7TEJ - chains K and Z of the 28 polymer chains in the assembly; structure by electron microscopy, 2.74 A resolution.

[Chain K]
Name: Proteasome subunit beta type-4
Source organism: Saccharomyces cerevisiae S288C
Notes: EC 3.4.25.1
UniProt: P22141 (PSB4_YEAST); residues 0-197 here correspond to UniProt positions 1-198 (UniProt number = residue number + 1)
Sequence (198 residues; numbered 0 to 197; the number before each row is that of its first residue; numbering starts at 0):
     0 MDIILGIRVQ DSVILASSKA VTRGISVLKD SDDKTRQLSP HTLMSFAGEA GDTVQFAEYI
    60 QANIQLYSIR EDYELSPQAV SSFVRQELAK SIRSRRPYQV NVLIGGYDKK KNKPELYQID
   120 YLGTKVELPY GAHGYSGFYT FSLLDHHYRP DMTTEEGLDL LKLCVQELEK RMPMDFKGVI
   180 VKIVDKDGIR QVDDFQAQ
Unresolved in the structure: 0, 195-197

[Chain Z]
Name: Proteasome subunit beta type-5
Source organism: Saccharomyces cerevisiae S288C
Notes: EC 3.4.25.1
UniProt: P30656 (PSB5_YEAST); residues 1-287 here = UniProt positions 1-287
Sequence (287 residues; row label = number of the first residue in the row):
     1 MQAIADSFSV PNRLVKELQY DNEQNLESDF VTGASQFQRL APSLTVPPIA SPQQFLRAHT
    61 DDSRNPDCKI KIAHGTTTLA FRFQGGIIVA VDSRATAGNW VASQTVKKVI EINPFLLGTM
   121 AGGAADCQFW ETWLGSQCRL HELREKERIS VAAASKILSN LVYQYKGAGL SMGTMICGYT
   181 RKEGPTIYYV DSDGTRLKGD IFCVGSGQTF AYGVLDSNYK WDLSVEDALY LGKRSILAAA
   241 HRDAYSGGSV NLYHVTEDGW IYHGNHDVGE LFWKVKEEEG SFNNVIG
Unresolved in the structure: 1-75, 122-128, 167-170
From the paper describing this entry:
  - catalytic residues: T76 (citing earlier work)

[Chain K / chain Z interface]
Contacting residue pairs (27; chain K residue first):
  P128(K) - N284(Z)
  Y129(K) - R242(Z)
  G136(K) - F210(Z)
  F137(K) - T209(Z)  hydrogen bond (backbone-side chain)
  F137(K) - F210(Z)
  Y138(K) - T209(Z)
  F140(K) - R242(Z)
  S141(K) - F210(Z)  hydrogen bond (side chain-backbone)
  S141(K) - G213(Z)
  S141(K) - V214(Z)
  L142(K) - G213(Z)
  D144(K) - H241(Z)
  D144(K) - R242(Z)  salt bridge
  D144(K) - S281(Z)
  D144(K) - F282(Z)  hydrogen bond (backbone-backbone)
  H145(K) - N218(Z)
  H145(K) - R234(Z)
  H145(K) - E279(Z)  salt bridge
  H145(K) - S281(Z)
  Y147(K) - N283(Z)  hydrogen bond (backbone-side chain)
  R148(K) - N283(Z)
  E166(K) - Y212(Z)
  E166(K) - G213(Z)
  E166(K) - D216(Z)
  K169(K) - D216(Z)  salt bridge
  R170(K) - Y212(Z)
  R170(K) - D216(Z)  salt bridge
Interface residues without a listed pair, chain K (16 interface residues in all): P149
Interface residues without a listed pair, chain Z (17 interface residues in all): S217, A238

[In short]
16 residues of chain K and 17 residues of chain Z are in contact; the contacts include 4 hydrogen bonds and 4
salt bridges. Polar contacts include D144(K)-R242(Z), H145(K)-E279(Z) and K169(K)-D216(Z). The paper reports
the catalytic residue T76(Z).
Here chain K is Proteasome subunit beta type-4 and chain Z is Proteasome subunit beta type-5, both from
Saccharomyces cerevisiae S288C. Entry 7TEJ (Cryo-EM structure of the 20S Alpha 3 Deletion proteasome core
particle) was determined by electron microscopy (same publication as 7TEO).
